8ZRH - chains B and A of the 8 polymer chains in the assembly; structure by electron microscopy, 3.60 A resolution.

[Chain B (and A)]
Protein: Capsid protein
From: hepatitis B virus genotype C
Notes: chain A of this document is another copy of the same molecule, construct and numbering; everything in this record applies to it too
Reference sequence: A0A679FG23 (A0A679FG23_HBV); residues 1-142 here = UniProt positions 1-142
Sequence (142 residues; each row starts with the number of its first residue):
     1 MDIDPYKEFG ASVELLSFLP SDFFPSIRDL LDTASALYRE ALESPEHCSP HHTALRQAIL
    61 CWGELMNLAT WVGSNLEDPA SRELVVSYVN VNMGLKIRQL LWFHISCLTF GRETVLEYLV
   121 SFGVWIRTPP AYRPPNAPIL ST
Disordered / not traced: 1-2, 142 (chain A: 1, 142)
Reported in the primary citation:
  - mutagenesis - E77A: unchanged binding to cAbD4
  - mutagenesis - P20A: decreased binding to Group I and Group III mAbs
  - mutagenesis - R127A, P130A, A131R: unchanged binding to 12 human anti-HBc mAbs

[Interface between chain B and chain A]
Pairs across the interface (23):
  Glu8(B) - Arg56(A)  salt bridge
  Leu42(B) - Ile3(A)  hydrophobic
  Glu43(B) - Asp2(A)
  Glu43(B) - Ile3(A)
  Glu43(B) - Asp4(A)
  Glu43(B) - Lys7(A)  salt bridge
  Ser44(B) - Lys7(A)  hydrogen bond (backbone-side chain)
  Pro45(B) - Lys7(A)
  Thr53(B) - Glu8(A)
  Thr53(B) - Thr53(A)
  Arg56(B) - Ile3(A)
  Arg56(B) - Asp4(A)
  Arg56(B) - Glu8(A)  salt bridge
  Gln57(B) - Ala54(A)
  Ile59(B) - Ile3(A)  hydrophobic
  Leu60(B) - Pro5(A)  hydrophobic
  Cys61(B) - Cys61(A)  hydrophobic
  Glu64(B) - Met93(A)
  Trp71(B) - Tyr88(A)  hydrophobic
  Trp71(B) - Asn92(A)
  Leu84(B) - Trp71(A)  hydrophobic
  Tyr88(B) - Trp71(A)  hydrophobic
  Met93(B) - Glu64(A)
Other interface residues (no listed pair), chain B (20 interface residues in all): Ile3, Pro5, Leu68, Ser81
Other interface residues (no listed pair), chain A (22 interface residues in all): Pro50, Gln57, Leu60, Leu65, Leu68, Leu76, Leu100

[Overview]
20 residues of chain B and 22 residues of chain A are in contact; the contacts include 1 hydrogen bond and 3
salt bridges. Polar pairs include Glu8(B)-Arg56(A), Glu43(B)-Lys7(A) and Ser44(B)-Lys7(A). From the paper:
P20A of chain B reduces binding to Group I and Group III mAbs; R127A, P130A and A131R of chain B leave binding
to 12 human anti-HBc mAbs unchanged.
Both chains are Capsid protein (hepatitis B virus genotype C). Entry 8ZRH (HBcAg-D4 Fab complex) was
determined by electron microscopy, deposited together with 8ZRE and 8ZRR.
